6C4C - chains B and C of the 4 polymer chains in the assembly; structure by X-ray diffraction, 2.20 A resolution.

Chain B (and C):
Name: Isocitrate lyase 1
Source organism: Mycobacterium tuberculosis (strain ATCC 35801 / TMC 107 / Erdman)
Notes: EC 4.1.3.1, 4.1.3.30; chain C of this document is another copy of the same molecule, construct and numbering; everything in this record applies to it too
UniProtKB: H8EVV4 (ACEA1_MYCTE); residues 1-428 here = UniProt positions 1-428
Amino-acid sequence (442 residues; each row starts with the number of its first residue; numbers below 1 keep their minus sign (Met-13 is residue -13)):
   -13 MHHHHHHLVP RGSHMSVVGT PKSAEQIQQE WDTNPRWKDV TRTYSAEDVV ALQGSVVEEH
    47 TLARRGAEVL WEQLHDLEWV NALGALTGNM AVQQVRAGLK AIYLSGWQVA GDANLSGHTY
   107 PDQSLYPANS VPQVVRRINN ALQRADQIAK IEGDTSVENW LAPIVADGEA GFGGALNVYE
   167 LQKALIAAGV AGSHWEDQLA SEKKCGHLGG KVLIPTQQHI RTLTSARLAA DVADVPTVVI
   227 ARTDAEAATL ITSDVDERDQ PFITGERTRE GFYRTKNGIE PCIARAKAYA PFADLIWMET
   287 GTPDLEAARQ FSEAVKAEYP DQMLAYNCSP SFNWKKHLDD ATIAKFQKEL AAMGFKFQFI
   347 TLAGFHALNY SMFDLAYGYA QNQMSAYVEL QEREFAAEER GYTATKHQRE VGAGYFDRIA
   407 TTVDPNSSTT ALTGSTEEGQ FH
Not modelled in the structure: -13 to 0, 428
Modified residues: Cys191 (S-[(1Z)-2-carboxy-N-hydroxyethanimidoyl]-L-cysteine; EJA)
Differences from the reference sequence: initiating methionine (-13); expression tag (-12 to 0)
Ion coordination: Mg2+ site 1: Asp153 (together with pyruvic acid); Mg2+ site 2: Ala276, Ala279, Gln308
Small-molecule neighbours: pyruvic acid (PYR): Tyr89, Ser91, Gly92, Trp93, Asp108, Asp153, His180, Cys191, Arg228, Trp283, Asn313, Thr347, Leu348
Curated features (UniProtKB/Swiss-Prot):
  - binding site (substrate): Ser91 to Trp93, Gly192, His193, Arg228, Asn313 to Ser317, Thr347
  - binding site (Mg(2+)): Asp153

Interface between chain B and chain C:
Residue-residue contacts (72):
  Met1(B) - Arg51(C)
  Met1(B) - Val55(C)  hydrophobic
  Met1(B) - Asn145(C)
  Ser2(B) - Glu54(C)  hydrogen bond
  Ser2(B) - Val55(C)
  Val4(B) - Thr47(C)
  Val4(B) - Arg51(C)
  Val4(B) - Glu54(C)
  Tyr30(B) - Thr408(C)
  Asp34(B) - Thr408(C)
  Val36(B) - Lys136(C)  hydrogen bond (backbone-side chain)
  Ala37(B) - Ile137(C)
  Ala37(B) - Arg404(C)
  Leu38(B) - Tyr401(C)  hydrogen bond (backbone-side chain)
  Leu38(B) - Arg404(C)
  Leu38(B) - Ile405(C)  hydrophobic
  Gly40(B) - Asp132(C)
  Gly40(B) - Lys136(C)  hydrogen bond (backbone-side chain)
  Ser41(B) - Asp132(C)  hydrogen bond (backbone-side chain)
  Val42(B) - Leu48(C)  hydrophobic
  Val42(B) - Arg51(C)
  Val42(B) - Asp132(C)
  Val43(B) - Thr47(C)
  Glu44(B) - Thr47(C)
  Glu44(B) - Leu48(C)
  Glu44(B) - Arg122(C)  salt bridge
  Glu44(B) - Gln129(C)  hydrogen bond
  Glu45(B) - Glu45(C)
  Glu45(B) - Thr47(C)  hydrogen bond (backbone-side chain)
  Thr47(B) - Val4(C)
  Thr47(B) - Val42(C)
  Thr47(B) - Glu44(C)
  Thr47(B) - Glu45(C)  hydrogen bond (side chain-backbone)
  Leu48(B) - Glu44(C)
  Arg50(B) - Val4(C)
  Arg51(B) - Ser2(C)
  Arg51(B) - Val4(C)
  Arg51(B) - Val42(C)
  Glu54(B) - Ser2(C)
  Glu54(B) - Val4(C)
  Val55(B) - Ser2(C)
  Glu58(B) - Met1(C)
  Arg122(B) - Glu44(C)  salt bridge
  Gln129(B) - Glu44(C)  hydrogen bond
  Asp132(B) - Gly40(C)
  Asp132(B) - Ser41(C)  hydrogen bond
  Lys136(B) - Val36(C)  hydrogen bond (side chain-backbone)
  Lys136(B) - Gly40(C)  hydrogen bond (side chain-backbone)
  Ile137(B) - Ala37(C)
  Leu162(B) - Phe402(C)
  Leu162(B) - Ile405(C)  hydrophobic
  Tyr165(B) - Ile405(C)  hydrophobic
  Glu166(B) - Phe402(C)
  Arg207(B) - Val409(C)
  Ser211(B) - Val409(C)
  Leu214(B) - Thr408(C)
  Leu214(B) - Val409(C)  hydrophobic
  Tyr401(B) - Leu38(C)  hydrogen bond (side chain-backbone)
  Phe402(B) - Leu162(C)
  Phe402(B) - Glu166(C)
  Arg404(B) - Asp34(C)  salt bridge
  Arg404(B) - Ala37(C)
  Arg404(B) - Leu38(C)
  Ile405(B) - Leu38(C)  hydrophobic
  Ile405(B) - Leu162(C)  hydrophobic
  Ile405(B) - Tyr165(C)  hydrophobic
  Thr408(B) - Tyr30(C)
  Thr408(B) - Asp34(C)
  Thr408(B) - Leu214(C)
  Val409(B) - Arg207(C)
  Val409(B) - Ser211(C)
  Val409(B) - Leu214(C)  hydrophobic
Other interface residues (no listed pair), chain B (48 interface residues in all): Gly5, Thr29, Gln39, Arg130, Gln133, Ala161, Lys169, Thr210, Ala406, Asp410
Other interface residues (no listed pair), chain C (48 interface residues in all): Gly5, Val43, Arg50, Arg130, Gln133, Glu144, Leu147, Ala161, Lys169, Thr210, Ala406, Asp410

Overview:
Chain B and chain C each contribute 48 residues to their interface; the contacts include 13 hydrogen bonds and
3 salt bridges. Among the polar pairs are Glu44(B)-Arg122(C), Arg404(B)-Asp34(C) and Ser2(B)-Glu54(C). Bound
to chain B: pyruvic acid.
Both chains are Isocitrate lyase 1 (Mycobacterium tuberculosis (strain ATCC 35801 / TMC 107 / Erdman)). Entry
6C4C (Crystal structure of 3-nitropropionate modified isocitrate lyase from Mycobacterium tuberculosis with
glyoxylate and pyruvate) was determined by X-ray diffraction together with 6C4A from the same study.
